PDB entry 9ENN | X-ray diffraction, 1.80 A resolution | chains A and B

[Chain A (and B)]
Molecule: L-amino acid oxidase 4
From: Hebeloma cylindrosporum
Notes: EC 1.4.3.2; chain B of this document is another copy of the same molecule, construct and numbering; everything in this record applies to it too
Reference sequence: S4S6Z0 (S4S6Z0_HEBCY); numbering as in UniProt (aligned over 54-615)
Sequence (562 residues; each row starts with the number of its first residue):
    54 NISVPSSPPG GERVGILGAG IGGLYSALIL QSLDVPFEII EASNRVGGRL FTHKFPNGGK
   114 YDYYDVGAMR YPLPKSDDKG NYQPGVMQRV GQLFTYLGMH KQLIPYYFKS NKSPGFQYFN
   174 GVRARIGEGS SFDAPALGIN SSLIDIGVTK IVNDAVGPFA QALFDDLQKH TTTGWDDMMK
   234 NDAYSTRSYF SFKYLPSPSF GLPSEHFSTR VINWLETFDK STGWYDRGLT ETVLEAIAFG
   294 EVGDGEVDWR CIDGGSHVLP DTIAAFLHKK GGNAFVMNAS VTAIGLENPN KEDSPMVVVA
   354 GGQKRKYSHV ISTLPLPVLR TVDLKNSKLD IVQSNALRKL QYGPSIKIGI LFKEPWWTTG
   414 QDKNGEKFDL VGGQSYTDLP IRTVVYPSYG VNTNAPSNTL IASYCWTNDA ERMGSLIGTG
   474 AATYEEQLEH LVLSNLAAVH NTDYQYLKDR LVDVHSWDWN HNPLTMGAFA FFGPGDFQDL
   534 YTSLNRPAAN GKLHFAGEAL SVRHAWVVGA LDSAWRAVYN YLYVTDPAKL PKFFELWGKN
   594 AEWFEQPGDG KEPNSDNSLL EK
Disordered / not traced: 54-60, 296-298, 600-615 (chain B: 54-64, 296-298, 599-615)
Sequence notes: engineered mutation Ala474 (Lys in S4S6Z0), Ala475 (Lys in S4S6Z0)
Ligand contacts:
  - N(6)-acetyllysine (ALY): Arg123, Trp277, Glu284, Glu288, Phe292, Tyr457, Trp459, Phe522, Ala523, Phe524, His557, Ala558, Trp559
  - dihydroflavine-adenine dinucleotide (FDA): Gly71, Ala72, Gly73, Ile74, Gly75, Gly76, Ile93, Glu94, Ala95, Ser96, Gly100, Gly101, Arg102, Leu103, Val119, Gly120, Ala121, Met122, Arg123, Tyr124, Ala332, Ser333, Val334, Thr366, Leu367, Pro368, Val371, Ser398, Lys400, Tyr457, Trp512, Leu517, Thr518, Ala521, Phe522, Gly550, Glu551, Ala558, Trp559, Val560, Ala563
  - s-1,2-propanediol (PGO), molecule 1: His223, Lys592, Asn593, Trp596
  - s-1,2-propanediol (PGO), molecule 2: Ile470, Trp510, Asp511, His514, Asn515
  - r-1,2-propanediol (PGR), molecule 1: Arg98, Gly101, Phe104, Trp510, Trp512, Asn515, Leu517, Thr518
  - r-1,2-propanediol (PGR), molecule 2: Ser274, Tyr429, Arg435, Thr436, Tyr457, Cys458, Trp459
  - r-1,2-propanediol (PGR), molecule 3: Val385, Asp532, Thr535, Ser536, Arg539
Swiss-Prot annotation at these positions:
  - binding site (FAD): Gly75, Glu94, Ala95, Arg102, Met122, Arg123, Val334, Glu551, Trp559, Val560
  - binding site (L-glutamate): Arg123, Tyr457
  - binding site (L-glutamine): Arg123, Tyr457
  - binding site (L-lysine): Arg123, Tyr457
  - binding site (L-phenylalanine): Arg123, Tyr457, Ala558
  - glycosylation (N-linked (GlcNAc...) asparagine): Asn54, Asn164, Asn193, Asn331
  - mutagenesis: Asn54 (N54A: Lowers the glycosylation rate of LAAO4, decreases greatly temperature stability, and decreases the catalytic activity), Asn164 (N164A: Lowers the glycosylation rate of LAAO4, decreases greatly temperature stability, but does not affect the catalytic activity), Asn193 (N193A: Lowers the glycosylation rate of LAAO4, decreases greatly temperature stability, but does not affect the catalytic activity), Glu288 (E288H: Leads to a 2.1-fold increased activity toward L-tryptophan, an 1.6-fold increase in activity toward L-2-naphthylalanine which possesses an aromatic side chain of similar size compared with ...), Asn331 (N331A: Lowers the glycosylation rate of LAAO4, decreases greatly temperature stability, but does not affect the catalytic activity)

[Chain A / chain B interface]
Residue-residue contacts (106; chain A residue first):
  Asn173(A) - Ile384(B)
  Asn173(A) - Asn388(B)  hydrogen bond
  Asp186(A) - Ile384(B)
  Ala189(A) - Ile384(B)
  Leu190(A) - Ile384(B)
  Leu190(A) - Asn388(B)
  Ala236(A) - Ser244(B)
  Ala236(A) - Phe245(B)
  Tyr237(A) - Phe245(B)
  Arg240(A) - Lys392(B)
  Arg240(A) - Pro527(B)
  Ser241(A) - Ser241(B)  hydrogen bond
  Ser244(A) - Ala236(B)
  Phe245(A) - Ala236(B)
  Phe245(A) - Tyr237(B)
  Thr262(A) - Gly528(B)
  Thr262(A) - Gln531(B)  hydrogen bond
  Thr262(A) - Asp532(B)
  Arg263(A) - Val385(B)
  Arg263(A) - Asp532(B)  salt bridge
  Asn266(A) - Lys392(B)
  Asn266(A) - Asp532(B)  hydrogen bond
  Glu269(A) - Lys392(B)
  Thr270(A) - Arg391(B)  hydrogen bond
  Thr275(A) - Arg391(B)  hydrogen bond
  Thr275(A) - Lys392(B)
  Asp279(A) - Gly526(B)
  Asp279(A) - Pro527(B)
  Pro370(A) - Arg465(B)
  Arg373(A) - Asp431(B)  hydrogen bond (side chain-backbone)
  Arg373(A) - Leu432(B)
  Arg373(A) - Pro433(B)
  Arg373(A) - Arg465(B)
  Thr374(A) - Gln480(B)
  Ile384(A) - Asn173(B)
  Ile384(A) - Asp186(B)
  Ile384(A) - Ala189(B)
  Ile384(A) - Leu190(B)
  Val385(A) - Arg263(B)
  Asn388(A) - Asn173(B)  hydrogen bond
  Asn388(A) - Leu190(B)
  Leu390(A) - Arg465(B)  hydrogen bond (backbone-side chain)
  Arg391(A) - Thr270(B)  hydrogen bond
  Arg391(A) - Thr275(B)  hydrogen bond
  Arg391(A) - Asp431(B)
  Arg391(A) - Arg435(B)
  Arg391(A) - Arg465(B)  hydrogen bond (backbone-side chain)
  Lys392(A) - Arg240(B)
  Lys392(A) - Asn266(B)
  Lys392(A) - Glu269(B)
  Lys392(A) - Thr275(B)
  Leu393(A) - Arg465(B)  hydrogen bond (backbone-side chain)
  Gln394(A) - Asn461(B)  hydrogen bond
  Tyr395(A) - Arg465(B)
  Asp431(A) - Arg373(B)  hydrogen bond (backbone-side chain)
  Asp431(A) - Arg391(B)
  Leu432(A) - Arg373(B)
  Pro433(A) - Arg373(B)
  Arg435(A) - Arg391(B)
  Asn461(A) - Gln394(B)  hydrogen bond
  Arg465(A) - Pro370(B)
  Arg465(A) - Arg373(B)
  Arg465(A) - Leu390(B)  hydrogen bond (side chain-backbone)
  Arg465(A) - Arg391(B)  hydrogen bond (side chain-backbone)
  Arg465(A) - Leu393(B)  hydrogen bond (side chain-backbone)
  Arg465(A) - Tyr395(B)
  Arg465(A) - Met519(B)
  Gly467(A) - His514(B)
  Ser468(A) - Asn513(B)  hydrogen bond (side chain-backbone)
  Ser468(A) - His514(B)  hydrogen bond (side chain-backbone)
  Ser468(A) - Asn515(B)  hydrogen bond (side chain-backbone)
  Ser468(A) - Pro516(B)
  Ser468(A) - Met519(B)
  Leu469(A) - Pro516(B)  hydrophobic
  Ile470(A) - His514(B)
  Gly471(A) - His514(B)
  Thr472(A) - Pro516(B)
  Tyr477(A) - Pro516(B)  hydrophobic
  Gln480(A) - Thr374(B)
  Leu484(A) - Thr374(B)
  Asp511(A) - His514(B)  salt bridge
  Asn513(A) - Glu464(B)
  Asn513(A) - Ser468(B)  hydrogen bond (backbone-side chain)
  Asn513(A) - His514(B)
  His514(A) - Gly467(B)
  His514(A) - Ser468(B)
  His514(A) - Ile470(B)  hydrogen bond (side chain-backbone)
  His514(A) - Gly471(B)
  His514(A) - Asp511(B)  salt bridge
  His514(A) - Asn513(B)
  His514(A) - His514(B)
  Asn515(A) - Ser468(B)  hydrogen bond (backbone-side chain)
  Pro516(A) - Ser468(B)
  Pro516(A) - Leu469(B)  hydrophobic
  Pro516(A) - Tyr477(B)  hydrophobic
  Leu517(A) - Tyr477(B)
  Met519(A) - Arg465(B)
  Met519(A) - Ser468(B)
  Gly526(A) - Asp279(B)
  Pro527(A) - Arg240(B)  hydrogen bond (backbone-side chain)
  Pro527(A) - Asp279(B)
  Gly528(A) - Thr262(B)
  Gln531(A) - Thr262(B)  hydrogen bond
  Asp532(A) - Thr262(B)
  Asp532(A) - Arg263(B)  salt bridge
  Asp532(A) - Asn266(B)  hydrogen bond
Other interface residues (no listed pair), chain A (62 interface residues in all): Phe185, Leu369, Asp462, Glu464, Gly520, Leu533
Other interface residues (no listed pair), chain B (62 interface residues in all): Phe185, Leu369, Asp462, Thr472, Leu484, Leu517, Gly520, Leu533

[Overview]
The chain A/chain B interface involves 62 residues from each chain; the contacts include 28 hydrogen bonds and
4 salt bridges. Polar contacts include Arg263(A)-Asp532(B), Asp511(A)-His514(B) and Asn173(A)-Asn388(B).
Ligands of chain A: dihydroflavine-adenine dinucleotide, N(6)-acetyllysine, 3 copies of r-1,2-propanediol and
s-1,2-propanediol.
Chain A and chain B are both L-amino acid oxidase 4 (Hebeloma cylindrosporum); the structure, L-amino acid
oxidase 4 (HcLAAO4) from the fungus Hebeloma cylindrosporum in complex with N-epsilon-acetyl-L-lysine, was
determined by X-ray diffraction together with 9ENH, 9ENI, 9ENJ and 9ENK from the same study.
